PDB entry 6P9N | X-ray diffraction, 2.65 A resolution | chain A

Chain A:
Protein: HIV-1 LM/HT Clade A/E CRF01 gp120
From: Human immunodeficiency virus 1
UniProt: A0A0M3KKW9 (A0A0M3KKW9_9HIV1); the author numbering skips numbers that UniProt does not, so the offset changes along the chain: 44-124 = UniProt 1-81; 198-300 = UniProt 82-184; 317-355 = UniProt 185-223; 357-396 = UniProt 224-263; 1 more segments
Sequence (355 residues; each row starts with the number of its first residue; note: 96 numbers in that range are skipped by the numbering (no residue carries them; nothing is unmodelled there)):
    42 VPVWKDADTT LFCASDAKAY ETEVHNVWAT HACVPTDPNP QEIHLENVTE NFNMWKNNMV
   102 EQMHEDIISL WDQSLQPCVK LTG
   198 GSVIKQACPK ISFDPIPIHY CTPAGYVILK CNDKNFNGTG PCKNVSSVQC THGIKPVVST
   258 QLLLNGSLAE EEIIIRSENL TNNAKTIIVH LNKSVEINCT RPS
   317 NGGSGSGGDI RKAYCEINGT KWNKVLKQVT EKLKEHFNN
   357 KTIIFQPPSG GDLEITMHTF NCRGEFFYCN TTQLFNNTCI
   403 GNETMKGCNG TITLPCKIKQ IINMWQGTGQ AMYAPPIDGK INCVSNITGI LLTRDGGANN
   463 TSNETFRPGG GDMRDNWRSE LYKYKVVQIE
Not modelled in the structure: 42, 317-324, 403-408
Cystine bridges: Cys54-Cys74, Cys119-Cys205, Cys218-Cys247, Cys228-Cys239, Cys296-Cys331, Cys378-Cys445, Cys385-Cys418, Cys395-Cys410
Glycans and other covalent adducts: N-acetylglucosamine (NAG) linked to Asn234, Asn241, Asn262, Asn276, Asn289, Asn295, Asn334, Asn355, Asn386, Asn448
Construct notes: expression tag (42-43); engineered mutation Tyr61 (His18 in A0A0M3KKW9), His105 (Gln62 in A0A0M3KKW9), Ile108 (Val65 in A0A0M3KKW9), Thr375 (His242 in A0A0M3KKW9), Asp474 (Asn335 in A0A0M3KKW9), Met475 (Ile336 in A0A0M3KKW9), Arg476 (Lys337 in A0A0M3KKW9)
Residues lining bound ligands: O51 ((3S)-N~1~-(2-aminoethyl)-N~3~-(4-chloro-3-fluorophenyl)piperidine-1,3-dicarboxamide): Val255, Ser256, Thr257, Asp368, Glu370, Thr375, Phe376, Asn377, Phe382, Ile424, Asn425, Met426, Trp427, Gly472, Gly473, Asp474, Met475
Reported in the primary citation:
  - binding site for O51: Val255, Thr257, Asp368, Glu370, Thr375, Phe376, Phe382, Ile424, Asn425, Gly472 to Gly473, Asp474, Met475
  - mutagenesis - D368A: increased binding to O51
  - mutagenesis - D368R: decreased binding to O51
  - mutagenesis - D368R/E370R, E370R: abolished binding to O51

In short:
Ligands of chain A: compound O51. N-acetylglucosamine is covalently linked to Asn234, Asn241, Asn262, Asn276,
Asn289 and Asn295 and 4 more. From the paper: a binding site for O51 at Val255, Thr257 and Asp368 among
others; D368R/E370R and E370R abolish binding to O51; 4 substitutions were tested in all.
Chain A is HIV-1 LM/HT Clade A/E CRF01 gp120 (Human immunodeficiency virus 1); the structure, Crystal
structure of HIV-1 lm/ht clade A/E CRF01 GP120 core in complex with (s)-mcg-IV-210, was determined by X-ray
diffraction (same publication as 6ONE, 6ONF, 6ONH and 6ONV).
